PDB entry 4WK4 | X-ray diffraction, 2.50 A resolution | chains B and C of the 3 polymer chains in the assembly

# Chain B
Molecule: Integrin beta-1
Source organism: Homo sapiens
UniProtKB: P05556 (ITB1_HUMAN); residues 1-445 here correspond to UniProt positions 21-465 (UniProt number = residue number + 20)
Amino-acid sequence (445 residues; numbered 1 to 445; the number before each row is that of its first residue):
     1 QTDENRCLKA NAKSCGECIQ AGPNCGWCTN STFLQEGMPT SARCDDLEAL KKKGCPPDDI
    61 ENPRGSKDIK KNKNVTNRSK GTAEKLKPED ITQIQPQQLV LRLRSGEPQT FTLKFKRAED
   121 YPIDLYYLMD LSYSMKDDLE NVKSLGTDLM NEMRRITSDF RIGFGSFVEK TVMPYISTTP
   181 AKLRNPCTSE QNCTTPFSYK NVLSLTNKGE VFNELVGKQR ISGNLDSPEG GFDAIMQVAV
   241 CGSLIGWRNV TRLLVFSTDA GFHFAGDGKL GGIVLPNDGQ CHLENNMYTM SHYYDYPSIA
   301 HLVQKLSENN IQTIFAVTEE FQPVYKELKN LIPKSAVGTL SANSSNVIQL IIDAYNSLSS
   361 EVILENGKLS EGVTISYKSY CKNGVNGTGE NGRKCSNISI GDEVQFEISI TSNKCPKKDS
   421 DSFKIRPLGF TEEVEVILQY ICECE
Disordered / not traced: 1-3, 80-84, 417-418
Disulfide bonds: C7-C25, C15-C444, C18-C44, C28-C55, C187-C193, C241-C281, C381-C395, C415-C442
Glycans and other covalent adducts: N-acetylglucosamine (NAG) linked to N249, N343, N397
Sequence notes: conflict T195 (Ser215 in P05556)
Metal / ion sites: Mg2+: S132, S134, E229 (shared with D5(C) of chain C); Ca2+ site 1: S134, D137, D138; Ca2+ site 2: E169, N224, D226, P228, E229
Small-molecule neighbours: N-acetylglucosamine (NAG; 2-acetamido-2-deoxy-beta-D-glucopyranose): N30, S31, P56, D59
From the paper describing this entry:
  - Mg2+ coordination: S134
  - conformationally variable residues (side-chain flip): S134
  - Ca2+ coordination: S134, D137, D138

# Chain C
Molecule: Ala-cys-arg-gly-asp-gly-trp-cys
Amino-acid sequence (8 residues; each row starts with the number of its first residue):
     1 ACRGDGWC
Disulfide bonds: C2-C8
Metal / ion sites: Mg2+: D5 (shared with S132(B), S134(B), E229(B) of chain B)
From the paper describing this entry:
  - contacts within the chain: R3-W7 (backbone contact)

# Interface between chain B and chain C
Pairs across the interface (13; chain B residue first):
  S132(B) - D5(C)  hydrogen bond
  Y133(B) - D5(C)  hydrogen bond (backbone-side chain)
  Y133(B) - G6(C)
  S134(B) - D5(C)  hydrogen bond
  P186(B) - W7(C)
  G223(B) - D5(C)
  N224(B) - D5(C)  hydrogen bond
  N224(B) - W7(C)  hydrogen bond (backbone-side chain)
  L225(B) - G4(C)
  L225(B) - D5(C)  hydrogen bond (backbone-backbone)
  L225(B) - W7(C)
  S227(B) - G4(C)
  E229(B) - D5(C)
Also at the interface, not in a pair above, chain B (11 interface residues in all): T188, D226

# Summary
The interface between chain B and chain C involves 11 residues on one side and 4 on the other; the contacts
include 6 hydrogen bonds. Among the polar pairs are S132(B)-D5(C), Y133(B)-D5(C) and S134(B)-D5(C). Bound to
chain B: N-acetylglucosamine. From the paper: Ca2+ coordination by S134(B), D137(B) and D138(B); Mg2+
coordination by S134(B).
Here chain B is Integrin beta-1 (Homo sapiens) and chain C is Ala-cys-arg-gly-asp-gly-trp-cys. Entry 4WK4
(Metal Ion and Ligand Binding of Integrin) was determined by X-ray diffraction, deposited together with 4WJK.
